PDB entry 2BMQ | X-ray diffraction, 1.55 A resolution | chains A and B

== Chain A ==
Name: Oxygenase-alpha nbdo
From: Comamonas sp
Reference sequence: Q8RTL4 (Q8RTL4_9BURK); numbering as in UniProt (aligned over 1-447)
Chain sequence (447 residues; numbered 1 to 447; the number before each row is that of its first residue):
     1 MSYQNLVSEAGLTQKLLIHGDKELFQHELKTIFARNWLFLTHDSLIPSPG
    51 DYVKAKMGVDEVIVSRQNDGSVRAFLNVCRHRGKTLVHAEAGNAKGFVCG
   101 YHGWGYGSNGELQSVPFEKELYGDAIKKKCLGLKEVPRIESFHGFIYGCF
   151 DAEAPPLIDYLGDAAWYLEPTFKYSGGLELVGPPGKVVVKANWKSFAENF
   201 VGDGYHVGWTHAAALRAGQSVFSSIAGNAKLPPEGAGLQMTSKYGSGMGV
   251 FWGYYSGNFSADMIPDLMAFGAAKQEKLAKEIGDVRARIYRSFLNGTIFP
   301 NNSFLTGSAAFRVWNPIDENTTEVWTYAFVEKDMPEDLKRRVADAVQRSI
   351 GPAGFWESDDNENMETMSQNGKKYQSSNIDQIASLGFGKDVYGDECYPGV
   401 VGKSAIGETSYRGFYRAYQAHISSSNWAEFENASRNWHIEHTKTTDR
Unresolved in the structure: 1-2, 440-447
Bound ions: 2Fe-2S cluster Fe: Cys79, His81, Cys99, His102; Fe ion: His206, His211, Asp360
Small-molecule neighbours:
  - 2Fe-2S cluster (FES): Cys79, His81, Arg82, Gly83, Lys84, Cys99, Tyr101, His102, Gly103, Trp104
  - nitrobenzene (NBZ): Asn199, Phe200, Asp203, His206, Val207, Phe222, Asn258, Phe293, Asn295, Leu305, Ile350, Trp356

== Chain B ==
Name: Oxygenase-beta nbdo
From: Comamonas sp
Reference sequence: Q8RTL3 (Q8RTL3_9BURK); residues 1-194 here = UniProt positions 1-194
Chain sequence (194 residues; row label = number of the first residue in the row):
     1 MMINTQEDKLVSAHDAEEFHRFFVGHDSDLQQEVTTLLTREAHLLDIQAY
    51 KAWLEHFVAPEIKYQVISRELRSTSERRYQLNDAVNLYNENYQQLKVRVE
   101 HQMDPQNWANNPKIRFTRFVTNVTAAKDKSAPEILHVRSNLILHRARREN
   151 QVDVFYATREDKWKRIEGGGIKLVERFVDYPERIPQTHNLLVFL
Bound ions: Ni2+ site 1: His14, Glu18, Glu160; Ni2+ site 2: His56 (together with 1,2-ethanediol)

== How chain A and chain B interact ==
Pairs across the interface - 87 pairs, chain A then chain B:
  Ser44(A) with Leu81(B)
  Leu45(A) with Tyr79(B), hydrogen bond (backbone-side chain); Leu81(B)
  Pro47(A) with Leu81(B)
  Asp51(A) with Tyr79(B)
  Tyr52(A) with Glu76(B), hydrogen bond
  Ala89(A) with Leu71(B); Ser73(B)
  Glu90(A) with Glu70(B); Leu71(B), hydrogen bond (side chain-backbone); Arg183(B), salt bridge
  Ala91(A) with Glu70(B); Leu71(B); Arg72(B); Tyr79(B), hydrophobic
  Gly92(A) with Glu76(B); Tyr79(B)
  Asn93(A) with Glu76(B); Arg78(B); Tyr79(B)
  Ala94(A) with Glu76(B)
  Gly182(A) with Asn82(B), hydrogen bond (backbone-side chain)
  Pro183(A) with Glu70(B); Asn82(B); Asp83(B); Ala84(B); Val85(B); Arg183(B)
  Pro184(A) with Val85(B); Arg183(B), hydrogen bond (backbone-side chain)
  Lys186(A) with Arg183(B); Ile184(B); Pro185(B)
  Val187(A) with Ile184(B), hydrophobic; Pro185(B); His188(B)
  Val188(A) with Ile184(B), hydrophobic; Pro185(B), hydrogen bond (backbone-backbone); Gln186(B); His188(B), hydrogen bond (backbone-backbone)
  Val189(A) with His188(B)
  Lys190(A) with His188(B)
  Trp209(A) with Trp108(B), hydrogen bond (backbone-side chain)
  Thr210(A) with Trp108(B)
  Ala212(A) with Gln106(B)
  Ala213(A) with His101(B); Asp104(B); Gln106(B); Asn107(B)
  Ala214(A) with His101(B)
  Arg216(A) with Asp104(B), salt bridge; Gln106(B), hydrogen bond
  Ala217(A) with Val97(B); Glu100(B); His101(B)
  Gly218(A) with Val97(B)
  Asp262(A) with Gln94(B), hydrogen bond
  Glu323(A) with Ile184(B)
  Asp344(A) with Asn86(B), hydrogen bond; Asn89(B), hydrogen bond
  Gln347(A) with Val85(B); Asn86(B)
  Arg348(A) with Asn89(B), hydrogen bond (side chain-backbone); Glu90(B), salt bridge; Gln94(B), hydrogen bond; Arg98(B)
  Pro352(A) with Leu87(B), hydrophobic; Asn189(B); Leu190(B), hydrogen bond (backbone-backbone)
  Ala353(A) with Leu87(B); Tyr88(B), hydrophobic; Arg98(B), hydrogen bond (backbone-side chain); Leu190(B); Leu191(B)
  Gly354(A) with Leu191(B)
  Phe355(A) with Val97(B), hydrophobic; His101(B), hydrogen bond (backbone-side chain); Leu191(B), hydrophobic
  Ser358(A) with Leu191(B)
  Asp359(A) with His101(B), salt bridge
  Asn361(A) with His188(B); Asn189(B)
  Glu362(A) with Trp108(B); Ala109(B); Arg147(B), salt bridge; Arg148(B), salt bridge
  Glu365(A) with His188(B), salt bridge
Also at the interface, not in a pair above, chain A (45 interface residues in all): Val53, Lys95, Gly185, Ser260
Also at the interface, not in a pair above, chain B (40 interface residues in all): Ser68, Arg69, Thr187

== Overview ==
Chain A and chain B form an interface of 45 and 40 residues respectively, with 17 hydrogen bonds and 7 salt
bridges. Among the polar pairs are Glu90(A)-Arg183(B), Arg216(A)-Asp104(B) and Arg348(A)-Glu90(B). Bound to
chain A: 2Fe-2S cluster and nitrobenzene.
Here chain A is Oxygenase-alpha nbdo and chain B is Oxygenase-beta nbdo, both from Comamonas sp. Entry 2BMQ
(The Crystal Structure of Nitrobenzene Dioxygenase in complex with nitrobenzene) was determined by X-ray
diffraction, deposited together with 2BMO and 2BMR.
